7ZSB - chains T and e of the 38 polymer chains in the assembly; structure by electron microscopy, 6.60 A resolution (low resolution: residue-level contacts below are approximate; hydrogen-bond / salt-bridge calls are withheld).

# Chain T
Molecule: Template DNA
Sequence (219 nucleotides; numbered -145 to 73; the number before each row is that of its first residue; numbers below 1 keep their minus sign (DA-145 is residue -145)):
  -145 ATCGATGTATATATCTGACACGTGCCTGGAGACTAGGGAGTAATCCCCTT
   -95 GGCGGTTAAAACGCGGGGGACAGCGCGTACGTGCGTTTAAGCGGTGCTAG
   -45 AGCTGTCTACGACCAATTGAGCGGAACACAGCGCAGAAGAGCTATGATAT
     5 TTTTATGTATGTACAACACACATCGGAGGTGAATCGAACGTTCCATAGCT
    55 ATTATATACACAGCGTGCT

# Chain e
Molecule: Histone H3.2
From: Xenopus laevis
Reference sequence: P84233 (H32_XENLA); residues 1-135 here correspond to UniProt positions 2-136 (UniProt number = residue number + 1)
Sequence (135 residues; numbered 1 to 135; the number before each row is that of its first residue):
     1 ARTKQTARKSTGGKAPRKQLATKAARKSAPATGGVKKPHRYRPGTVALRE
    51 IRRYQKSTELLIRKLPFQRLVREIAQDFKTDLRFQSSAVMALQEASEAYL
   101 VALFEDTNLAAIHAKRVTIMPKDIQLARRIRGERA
Unresolved in the structure: 1-36, 135
Sequence notes: conflict Ala102 (Gly103 in P84233); engineered mutation Ala110 (Cys111 in P84233)
Swiss-Prot annotation at these positions:
  - modified residue: Arg2 (Asymmetric dimethylarginine), Thr3 (Phosphothreonine), Lys4 (Allysine), Gln5 (5-glutamyl dopamine), Thr6 (Phosphothreonine), Arg8 (Citrulline), Lys9 (N6,N6,N6-trimethyllysine), Ser10 (ADP-ribosylserine), Thr11 (Phosphothreonine), Lys14 (N6-(2-hydroxyisobutyryl)lysine), Arg17 (Asymmetric dimethylarginine), Lys18 (N6-(2-hydroxyisobutyryl)lysine), Lys23 (N6-(2-hydroxyisobutyryl)lysine), Arg26 (Citrulline), Lys27 (N6,N6,N6-trimethyllysine), Ser28 (ADP-ribosylserine), Lys36 (N6,N6,N6-trimethyllysine), Lys37 (N6-methyllysine), Tyr41 (Phosphotyrosine), Lys56 (N6,N6,N6-trimethyllysine) and 8 more in UniProt

# How chain T and chain e interact
Residue-residue contacts - 26 pairs, chain T then chain e:
  DT-97(T) - Arg83(e)
  DT-97(T) - Phe84(e)
  DT-97(T) - Gln85(e)
  DT-97(T) - Ser86(e)
  DT-96(T) - Arg72(e)
  DT-96(T) - Arg83(e)
  DT-96(T) - Phe84(e)
  DA-87(T) - Arg63(e)
  DA-86(T) - Arg63(e)
  DG-81(T) - Arg40(e)
  DG-79(T) - Arg42(e)
  DG-78(T) - Pro43(e)
  DG-77(T) - Thr118(e)
  DA-76(T) - Arg116(e)
  DA-76(T) - Val117(e)
  DA-76(T) - Thr118(e)
  DC-75(T) - Arg116(e)
  DC-75(T) - Met120(e)
  DC-4(T) - His39(e)
  DC-4(T) - Tyr41(e)
  DC-4(T) - Thr45(e)
  DT-3(T) - His39(e)
  DT-3(T) - Arg40(e)
  DT-3(T) - Arg42(e)
  DA-2(T) - Lys37(e)
  DT-1(T) - Lys37(e)
Interface residues without a listed pair, chain T (15 interface residues in all): DG-95
Interface residues without a listed pair, chain e (19 interface residues in all): Leu82, Lys122

# In short
15 residues of chain T and 19 residues of chain e are in contact.
Here chain T is Template DNA and chain e is Histone H3.2 (Xenopus laevis). Entry 7ZSB (Yeast RNA polymerase II
transcription pre-initiation complex with the +1 nucleosome and NTP, complex C) was determined by electron
microscopy, deposited together with 7ZS9 and 7ZSA.
